Entry 8WTV (electron microscopy, 2.70 A resolution); this record covers chain A.

# Chain A
Protein: Sodium-dependent noradrenaline transporter
From: Homo sapiens
Reference sequence: P23975 (SC6A2_HUMAN); residues 52-617 here = UniProt positions 52-617
Chain sequence (566 residues; numbered 52 to 617; the number before each row is that of its first residue):
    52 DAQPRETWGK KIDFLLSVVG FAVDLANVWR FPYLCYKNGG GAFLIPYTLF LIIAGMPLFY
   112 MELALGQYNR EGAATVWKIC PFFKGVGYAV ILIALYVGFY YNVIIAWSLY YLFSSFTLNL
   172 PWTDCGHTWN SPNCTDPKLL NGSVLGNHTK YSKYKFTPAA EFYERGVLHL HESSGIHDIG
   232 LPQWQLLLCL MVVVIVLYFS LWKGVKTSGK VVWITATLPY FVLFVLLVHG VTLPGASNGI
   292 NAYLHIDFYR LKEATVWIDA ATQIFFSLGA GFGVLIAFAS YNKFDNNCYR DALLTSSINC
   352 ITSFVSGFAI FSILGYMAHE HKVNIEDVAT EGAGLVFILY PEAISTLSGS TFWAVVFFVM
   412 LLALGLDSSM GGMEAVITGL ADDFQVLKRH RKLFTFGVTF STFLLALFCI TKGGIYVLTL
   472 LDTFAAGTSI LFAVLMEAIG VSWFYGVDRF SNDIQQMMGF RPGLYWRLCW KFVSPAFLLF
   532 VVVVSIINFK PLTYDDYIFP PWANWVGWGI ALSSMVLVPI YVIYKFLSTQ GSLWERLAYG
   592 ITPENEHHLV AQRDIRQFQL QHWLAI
Unresolved in the structure: 52-67, 189-202
Disulfide bonds: C176-C185
Covalent attachments: N-acetylglucosamine (NAG) linked to N184
Metal / ion sites: Na+ site 1 near V74 (its only coordinating residue here); Na+ site 2 near N350 (its only coordinating residue here)
Small-molecule neighbours:
  - Noradrenaline (E5E), molecule 1: Y87, K88, G90, A293, R301, F362, I376, E377, E382
  - Noradrenaline (E5E), molecule 2: A145, V148, G149, Y152, F317, F323, V325, S419, S420, G423

# Overview
Chain A binds Noradrenaline. N-acetylglucosamine is covalently linked to N184.
Chain A is Sodium-dependent noradrenaline transporter (Homo sapiens); the structure, Cryo-EM structure of
noradrenaline transporter in complex with noradrenaline, was determined by electron microscopy (same
publication as 8WTU, 8WTW, 8WTX and 8WTY).
